Entry 4TSE (X-ray diffraction, 2.06 A resolution); this record covers chain A.

# Chain A
Name: E3 ubiquitin-protein ligase MIB1
From: Homo sapiens
Notes: EC 6.3.2.-
Reference sequence: Q86YT6 (MIB1_HUMAN); residues 241-409 here = UniProt positions 241-409
Sequence (174 residues; row label = number of the first residue in the row; note: 235 numbers in that range are skipped by the numbering (no residue carries them; nothing is unmodelled there)):
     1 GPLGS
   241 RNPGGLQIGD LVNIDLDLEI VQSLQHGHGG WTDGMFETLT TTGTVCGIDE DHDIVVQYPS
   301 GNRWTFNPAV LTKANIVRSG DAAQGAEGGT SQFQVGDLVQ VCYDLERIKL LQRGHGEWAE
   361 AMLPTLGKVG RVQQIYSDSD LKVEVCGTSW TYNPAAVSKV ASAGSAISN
Not modelled in the structure: 315-331
Sequence notes: expression tag (1-3); conflict S5 (Asn240 in Q86YT6)
UniProt features mapped onto this chain:
  - modified residue: S408 (Phosphoserine)
What the authors report for this chain:
  - mutagenesis - D291N/D293N/D378N/D380N: abolished binding to Jag1 C-terminal segment
  - mutagenesis - G269H/G356H: unchanged stability

# Summary
The paper reports that D291N/D293N/D378N/D380N abolish binding to Jag1 C-terminal segment; G269H/G356H leave
stability unchanged.
Chain A is E3 ubiquitin-protein ligase MIB1 (Homo sapiens); the structure, Crystal Structure of the Mib Repeat
Domain of Mind bomb 1, was determined by X-ray diffraction together with 4XI7 and 4XIB from the same study.
